4GHE - chains A and D of the 4 polymer chains in the assembly; structure by X-ray diffraction, 1.60 A resolution.

Chain A (and D):
Molecule: Homoprotocatechuate 2,3-dioxygenase
From: Brevibacterium fuscum
Notes: EC 1.13.11.15; chain D of this document is another copy of the same molecule, construct and numbering; everything in this record applies to it too
UniProtKB: Q45135 (Q45135_9MICO); numbering as in UniProt (aligned over 1-365)
Sequence (365 residues; numbered 1 to 365; the number before each row is that of its first residue):
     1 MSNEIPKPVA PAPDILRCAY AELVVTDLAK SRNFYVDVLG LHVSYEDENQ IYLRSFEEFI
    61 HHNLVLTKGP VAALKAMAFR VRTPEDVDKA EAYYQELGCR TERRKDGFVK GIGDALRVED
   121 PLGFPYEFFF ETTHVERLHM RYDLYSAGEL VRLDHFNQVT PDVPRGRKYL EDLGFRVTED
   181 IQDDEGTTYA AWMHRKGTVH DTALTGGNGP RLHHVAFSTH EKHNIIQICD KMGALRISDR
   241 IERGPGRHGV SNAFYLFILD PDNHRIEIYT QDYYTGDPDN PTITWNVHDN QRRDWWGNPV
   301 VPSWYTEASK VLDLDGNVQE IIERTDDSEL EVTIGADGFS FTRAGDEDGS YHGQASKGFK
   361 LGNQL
Disordered / not traced: 1-3, 359-365 (chain D: 1-2, 363-365)
Construct notes: engineered mutation Phe257 (Tyr in Q45135)
Ion coordination: Fe2+: His155, His214, Glu267
What the authors report for this chain:
  - binding site for 4-nitrocatechol: Arg243, His248, Arg293
  - catalytic residues: His200 (citing earlier work)

Interface between chain A and chain D:
Residue-residue contacts (18; chain A residue first):
  Met140(A) - Ala234(D)
  Tyr142(A) - Gln227(D)  hydrogen bond (backbone-side chain)
  Tyr142(A) - Asp230(D)
  Tyr142(A) - Lys231(D)
  Tyr142(A) - Ala234(D)
  Asp143(A) - Ala234(D)
  Asp143(A) - Leu235(D)
  Tyr145(A) - Gln227(D)
  Ala147(A) - Ala147(D)
  His223(A) - His223(D)
  Gln227(A) - Tyr142(D)  hydrogen bond (side chain-backbone)
  Gln227(A) - Tyr145(D)
  Asp230(A) - Tyr142(D)
  Lys231(A) - Tyr142(D)
  Ala234(A) - Met140(D)
  Ala234(A) - Tyr142(D)
  Ala234(A) - Asp143(D)
  Leu235(A) - Asp143(D)
Other interface residues (no listed pair), chain A (14 interface residues in all): Arg141, Ser146, Glu221
Other interface residues (no listed pair), chain D (14 interface residues in all): Arg141, Ser146, Glu221

In short:
Chain A and chain D each contribute 14 residues to their interface, with 2 hydrogen bonds. The hydrogen-bonded
pair is Tyr142(A)-Gln227(D). His155(A), His214(A) and Glu267(A) coordinate Fe2+. The paper reports the
catalytic residue His200(A); a binding site for 4-nitrocatechol at Arg243(A), His248(A) and Arg293(A).
Chain A and chain D are both Homoprotocatechuate 2,3-dioxygenase (Brevibacterium fuscum); the structure,
Structure of Y257F variant of Homoprotocatechuate 2,3-Dioxygenase from B.fuscum in complex with
4-nitrocatechol at 1.60 Ang ..., was determined by X-ray diffraction (same publication as 4GHC, 4GHD, 4GHF,
4GHG and 4GHH).
